8YXZ - chains M and Y of the 14 polymer chains in the assembly; structure by electron microscopy, 3.00 A resolution.

Chain M:
Name: V-type ATP synthase subunit C
Organism: Thermus thermophilus HB8
UniProtKB: P74902 (VATC_THET8); residue numbers follow UniProt; this construct covers 1-323
Amino-acid sequence (323 residues; numbered 1 to 323; the number before each row is that of its first residue):
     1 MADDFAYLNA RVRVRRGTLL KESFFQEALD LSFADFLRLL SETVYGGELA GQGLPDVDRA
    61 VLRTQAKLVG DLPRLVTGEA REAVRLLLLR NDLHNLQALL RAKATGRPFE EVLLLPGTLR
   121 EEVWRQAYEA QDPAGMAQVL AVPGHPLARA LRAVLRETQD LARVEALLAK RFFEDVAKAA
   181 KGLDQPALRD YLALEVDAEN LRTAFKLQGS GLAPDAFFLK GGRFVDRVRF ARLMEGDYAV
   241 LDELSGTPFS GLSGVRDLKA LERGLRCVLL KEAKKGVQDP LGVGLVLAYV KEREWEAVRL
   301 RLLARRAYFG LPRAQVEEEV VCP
Disordered / not traced: 1-2, 323
Disulfide bonds: Cys267-Cys322

Chain Y:
Name: V-type ATP synthase, subunit K
Organism: Thermus thermophilus HB8
UniProtKB: Q5SIT7 (Q5SIT7_THET8); residues -18 to 80 here correspond to UniProt positions 1-99 (UniProt number = residue number + 19)
Amino-acid sequence (102 residues; row label = number of the first residue in the row; numbers below 1 keep their minus sign (Met-18 is residue -18)):
   -18 MKKLLVTVLL AVFGALAFAA EEAAASGGLD RGLIAVGMGL AVGLAALGTG VAQARIGAAG
    42 VGAIAEDRSN FGTALIFLLL PETLVIFGLL IAFILNGRLH HH
Disordered / not traced: -18 to 7, 81-83
Sequence notes: expression tag (81-83)

Chain M / chain Y interface:
Pairs across the interface - 10 pairs, chain M then chain Y:
  Ala6(M) with Ala40(Y)
  Tyr7(M) with Ala39(Y); Gly43(Y)
  Ala10(M) with Ala40(Y); Ala44(Y)
  Arg11(M) with Gly43(Y); Ala46(Y); Glu47(Y), salt bridge
  Val14(M) with Glu47(Y)
  Arg15(M) with Glu47(Y), salt bridge
Also at the interface, not in a pair above, chain M (7 interface residues in all): Asp4
Also at the interface, not in a pair above, chain Y (10 interface residues in all): Arg36, Val42, Asp48, Asn51

In short:
Chain M and chain Y form an interface of 7 and 10 residues respectively; the contacts include 2 salt bridges.
Among the polar pairs are Arg11(M)-Glu47(Y) and Arg15(M)-Glu47(Y).
Chain M is V-type ATP synthase subunit C and chain Y is V-type ATP synthase, subunit K, both from Thermus
thermophilus HB8; the structure, Vo domain of V/A-ATPase from Thermus thermophilus state1, was determined by
electron microscopy (same publication as 8YWT, 8YY0 and 8YY1).
